Entry 4F1Q (X-ray diffraction, 2.80 A resolution); this record covers chain A.

Chain A:
Protein: Poly [ADP-ribose] polymerase 14
From: Homo sapiens
Notes: EC 2.4.2.30; fragment: Catalytic domain
UniProtKB: Q460N5 (PAR14_HUMAN); residues 1530-1720 here correspond to UniProt positions 1611-1801 (UniProt number = residue number + 81)
Sequence (193 residues; each row starts with the number of its first residue):
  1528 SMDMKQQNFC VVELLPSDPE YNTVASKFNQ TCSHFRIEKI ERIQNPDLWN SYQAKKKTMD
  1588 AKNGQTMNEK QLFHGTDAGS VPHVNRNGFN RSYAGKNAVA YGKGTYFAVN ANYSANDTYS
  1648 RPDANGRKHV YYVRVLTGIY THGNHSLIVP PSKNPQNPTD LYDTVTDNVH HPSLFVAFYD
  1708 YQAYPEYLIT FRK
Disordered / not traced: 1528-1531, 1623-1626, 1673-1674
Differences from the reference sequence: expression tag (1528-1529)
Small-molecule neighbours: 0RZ ((2E)-4-[(3-carbamoylphenyl)amino]-4-oxobut-2-enoic acid): F1600, H1601, G1602, Y1633, A1635, Y1640, S1641, Y1646

Overview:
Ligands of chain A: compound 0RZ.
Chain A is Poly [ADP-ribose] polymerase 14 (Homo sapiens); the structure, Human Artd8 (Parp14, Bal2) -
catalytic domain in complex with A16(E), was determined by X-ray diffraction, deposited together with 4F0E and
4F1L.
